8TMC - chains A and L of the 9 polymer chains in the assembly; structure by electron microscopy, 3.30 A resolution.

== Chain A ==
Molecule: Cobalt/magnesium transport protein CorA
Organism: Thermotoga maritima
Reference sequence: Q9WZ31 (CORA_THEMA); numbering as in UniProt (aligned over 1-351)
Amino-acid sequence (373 residues; each row starts with the number of its first residue; numbers below 1 keep their minus sign (Met-21 is residue -21)):
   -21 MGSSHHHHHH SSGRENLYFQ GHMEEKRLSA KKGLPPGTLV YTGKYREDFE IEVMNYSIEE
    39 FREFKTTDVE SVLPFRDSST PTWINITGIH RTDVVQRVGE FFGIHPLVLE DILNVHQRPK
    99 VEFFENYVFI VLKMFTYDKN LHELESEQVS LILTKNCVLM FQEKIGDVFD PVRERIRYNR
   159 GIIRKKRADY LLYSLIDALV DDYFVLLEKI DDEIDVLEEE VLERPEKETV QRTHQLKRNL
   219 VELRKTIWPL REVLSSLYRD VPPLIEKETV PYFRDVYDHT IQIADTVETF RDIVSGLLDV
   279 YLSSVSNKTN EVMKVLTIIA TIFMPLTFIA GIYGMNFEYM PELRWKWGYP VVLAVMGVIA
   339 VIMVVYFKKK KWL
Disordered / not traced: -21 to 6
Construct notes: initiating methionine (-21); expression tag (-20 to 0)
UniProt features mapped onto this chain:
  - motif: Gly312 to Asn314 (Probable selectivity filter)
  - site: Asn288 (Essential for ion permeation), Leu294 (Important for closing the ion permeation pathway in the closed state), Thr295 (Threonine that confers selectivity for Co(2+) transport)
  - mutagenesis: Asp89 (D89F/K: Decreases ion transport), Asp253 (D253K: Increases protein stability. Decreases ion transport), Leu280 (L280A: Decreases ion transport), Asn288 (N288L: Abolishes Co(2+) uptake), Met291 (M291A: No effect on ion transport), Leu294 (L294A/V: Increases ion transport by suppression of an obstruction in the transmembrane ion permeation pathway), Thr295 (T295L: Strongly reduces Co(2+) uptake. Abolishes Co(2+) uptake; when associated with L-299; T295M: Strongly reduces Co(2+) uptake ...), Thr299 (T299L: Reduces Co(2+) uptake. Abolishes Co(2+) uptake; when associated with L-295; T299M: No effect on Co(2+) uptake; T299S: Abolishes Co(2+) uptake), Pro303 (P303A/G/I: Increases ion transport by suppression of a kink in the transmembrane ion permeation pathway), Thr305 (T305L: Abolishes Co(2+) uptake), Ile310 (I310A: Increases ion transport), Tyr311 (Y311A: Abolishes pentamerization. Abolishes ion transport; Y311F: No effect on pentamerization. No effect on ion transport), 7 further mutagenesis entries in UniProt
Metal / ion sites: Mg2+ near Asn314 (its only coordinating residue here)

== Chain L ==
Molecule: sAB C12 Light Chain
Organism: Homo sapiens
Amino-acid sequence (215 residues; numbered 1 to 215; the number before each row is that of its first residue):
     1 SDIQMTQSPS SLSASVGDRV TITCRASQSV SSAVAWYQQK PGKAPKLLIY SASSLYSGVP
    61 SRFSGSRSGT DFTLTISSLQ PEDFATYYCQ QSYYKPITFG QGTKVEIKRT VAAPSVFIFP
   121 PSDSQLKSGT ASVVCLLNNF YPREAKVQWK VDNALQSGNS QESVTEQDSK DSTYSLSSTL
   181 TLSKADYEKH KVYACEVTHQ GLSSPVTKSF NRGEC
Disordered / not traced: 109-215
Disulfides: Cys24-Cys89

== Chain A / chain L interface ==
Pairs across the interface (23; chain A residue first):
  Leu51(A) - Lys95(L)
  Arg54(A) - Ser1(L)  hydrogen bond (side chain-backbone)
  Arg54(A) - Gln28(L)
  Arg54(A) - Tyr94(L)
  Asp55(A) - Ser1(L)  hydrogen bond
  Asp55(A) - Gln28(L)  hydrogen bond
  Arg75(A) - Lys95(L)
  Glu78(A) - Tyr93(L)
  Glu78(A) - Tyr94(L)
  Glu78(A) - Lys95(L)  hydrogen bond (backbone-backbone)
  Phe79(A) - Ser1(L)
  Phe79(A) - Tyr94(L)
  Phe79(A) - Lys95(L)
  Phe80(A) - Tyr94(L)
  Gly81(A) - Tyr93(L)
  Gly81(A) - Tyr94(L)
  Glu103(A) - Ser31(L)
  Glu103(A) - Ser32(L)
  Glu103(A) - Arg67(L)  salt bridge
  Asn104(A) - Ser29(L)
  Asn104(A) - Ser31(L)
  Asn104(A) - Tyr93(L)
  Tyr105(A) - Tyr93(L)
Interface residues without a listed pair, chain L (10 interface residues in all): Ile3

== Overview ==
Chain A and chain L form an interface of 11 and 10 residues respectively; the contacts include 4 hydrogen
bonds and 1 salt bridge. Polar contacts include Glu103(A)-Arg67(L), Arg54(A)-Ser1(L) and Asp55(A)-Ser1(L).
From UniProt: 19 mutagenesis sites on chain A.
Chain A is Cobalt/magnesium transport protein CorA (Thermotoga maritima) and chain L is sAB C12 Light Chain
(Homo sapiens); the structure, Cryo-EM structure of CorA in complex with conformation-specific synthetic
antibody C12 and 20 mM MgCl2, State ..., was determined by electron microscopy.
